Entry 4W4L (X-ray diffraction, 2.45 A resolution); this record covers chains A and B of the 3 polymer chains in the assembly.

Chain A:
Protein: PE family protein PE25
Source organism: Mycobacterium tuberculosis
UniProt: H8ETC7 (H8ETC7_MYCTE); numbering as in UniProt (aligned over 1-99)
Sequence (109 residues; row label = number of the first residue in the row):
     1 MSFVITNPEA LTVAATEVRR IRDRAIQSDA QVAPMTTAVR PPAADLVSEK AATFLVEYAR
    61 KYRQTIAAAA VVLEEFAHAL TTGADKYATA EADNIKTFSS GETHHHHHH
Unresolved in the structure: 1-6, 91-109
Differences from the reference sequence: expression tag (100-109)

Chain B:
Protein: PPE family protein PPE41
Source organism: Mycobacterium tuberculosis
UniProt: H8ETC6 (H8ETC6_MYCTE); residues 1-174 here = UniProt positions 1-174
Sequence (174 residues; numbered 1 to 174; the number before each row is that of its first residue):
     1 MHFEAYPPEV NSANIYAGPG PDSMLAAARA WRSLDVEMTA VQRSFNRTLL SLMDAWAGPV
    61 VMQLMEAAKP FVRWLTDLCV QLSEVERQIH EIVRAYEWAH HDMVPLAQIY NNRAERQILI
   121 DNNALGQFTA QIADLDQEYD DFWDEDGEVM RDYRLRVSDA LSKLTPWKAP PPIA
From the paper describing this entry:
  - contacts within the chain: N123-F128 (hydrogen bond)

Interface between chain A and chain B:
Residue-residue contacts - 86 pairs, chain A then chain B:
  N7(A) - A55(B)
  N7(A) - W56(B)
  A10(A) - L52(B)
  A10(A) - A55(B)  hydrophobic
  L11(A) - L52(B)  hydrophobic
  A14(A) - T48(B)
  E17(A) - T48(B)  hydrogen bond
  I21(A) - V41(B)  hydrophobic
  I21(A) - S44(B)
  I21(A) - F45(B)  hydrophobic
  I21(A) - T48(B)
  R24(A) - E37(B)  salt bridge
  R24(A) - A40(B)
  R24(A) - V41(B)
  S28(A) - L34(B)
  S28(A) - E37(B)
  D29(A) - L34(B)
  V32(A) - A30(B)  hydrophobic
  V32(A) - L34(B)  hydrophobic
  M35(A) - A26(B)  hydrophobic
  M35(A) - A27(B)
  M35(A) - A30(B)  hydrophobic
  T36(A) - A30(B)
  T36(A) - W31(B)
  V39(A) - S23(B)
  V39(A) - M24(B)  hydrophobic
  V39(A) - A27(B)  hydrophobic
  R40(A) - P19(B)
  R40(A) - S23(B)  hydrogen bond (backbone-side chain)
  P41(A) - P19(B)
  P42(A) - A17(B)
  P42(A) - G18(B)
  P42(A) - P19(B)
  P42(A) - G20(B)  hydrogen bond (backbone-backbone)
  P42(A) - P21(B)
  P42(A) - M24(B)
  P42(A) - Y96(B)  hydrophobic
  A43(A) - N14(B)
  A43(A) - I15(B)
  A43(A) - A17(B)
  A43(A) - Y96(B)  hydrophobic
  A44(A) - N14(B)  hydrogen bond (backbone-backbone)
  A44(A) - A17(B)
  D45(A) - N14(B)
  D45(A) - I15(B)
  D45(A) - M150(B)
  D45(A) - Y153(B)
  L46(A) - M1(B)  hydrophobic
  V47(A) - F3(B)  hydrophobic
  V47(A) - M150(B)  hydrophobic
  V47(A) - Y153(B)  hydrophobic
  V47(A) - R154(B)
  V47(A) - V157(B)  hydrophobic
  S48(A) - Y153(B)  hydrogen bond
  A51(A) - M24(B)  hydrophobic
  A51(A) - V157(B)  hydrophobic
  F54(A) - L161(B)  hydrophobic
  F54(A) - L164(B)
  L55(A) - L164(B)  hydrophobic
  Y58(A) - L164(B)
  Y58(A) - T165(B)  hydrogen bond (side chain-backbone)
  Y58(A) - W167(B)  hydrogen bond (backbone-side chain)
  A59(A) - W31(B)  hydrophobic
  K61(A) - W167(B)
  Y62(A) - W31(B)  hydrophobic
  Y62(A) - L34(B)  hydrophobic
  Y62(A) - M38(B)
  Y62(A) - L82(B)  hydrophobic
  Y62(A) - W167(B)
  T65(A) - W74(B)
  T65(A) - W167(B)
  T65(A) - K168(B)
  T65(A) - P170(B)
  A68(A) - P170(B)
  A69(A) - W74(B)  hydrophobic
  A69(A) - P170(B)
  V72(A) - F71(B)  hydrophobic
  V72(A) - P171(B)
  V72(A) - I173(B)  hydrophobic
  L73(A) - F45(B)  hydrophobic
  L73(A) - F71(B)  hydrophobic
  F76(A) - F45(B)  hydrophobic
  F76(A) - I173(B)  hydrophobic
  L80(A) - L64(B)  hydrophobic
  Y87(A) - W56(B)  hydrophobic
  Y87(A) - V60(B)
Other interface residues (no listed pair), chain A (43 interface residues in all): V18, A25, A38, K50, A52, I66
Other interface residues (no listed pair), chain B (53 interface residues in all): S33, L49, L78, Q81, V85, I89, I92, P166, P172

Summary:
43 residues of chain A face 53 of chain B across their interface, with 7 hydrogen bonds and 1 salt bridge.
Among the polar pairs are R24(A)-E37(B), E17(A)-T48(B) and R40(A)-S23(B). The paper reports contacts within
the chain involving N123(B) and F128(B).
Here chain A is PE family protein PE25 and chain B is PPE family protein PPE41, both from Mycobacterium
tuberculosis. Entry 4W4L (Crystal structure of EspG5 in complex with PE25 and PPE41 from the ESX-5 type VII
secretion ...) was determined by X-ray diffraction together with 4W4I, 4W4J and 4W4K from the same study.
